Entry 1C3X (X-ray diffraction, 2.40 A resolution); this record covers chains B and C of the 3 polymer chains in the assembly.

== Chain B (and C) ==
Name: Pentosyltransferase
From: Cellulomonas sp
Notes: chain C of this document is another copy of the same molecule, construct and numbering; everything in this record applies to it too
UniProt: P81989 (PUNA_CELSP); residue numbers follow UniProt; this construct covers 9-71, 80-282
Sequence (266 residues; numbered 9 to 282; 8 numbers in that range are skipped by the numbering (no residue carries them; nothing is unmodelled there); the number before each row is that of its first residue):
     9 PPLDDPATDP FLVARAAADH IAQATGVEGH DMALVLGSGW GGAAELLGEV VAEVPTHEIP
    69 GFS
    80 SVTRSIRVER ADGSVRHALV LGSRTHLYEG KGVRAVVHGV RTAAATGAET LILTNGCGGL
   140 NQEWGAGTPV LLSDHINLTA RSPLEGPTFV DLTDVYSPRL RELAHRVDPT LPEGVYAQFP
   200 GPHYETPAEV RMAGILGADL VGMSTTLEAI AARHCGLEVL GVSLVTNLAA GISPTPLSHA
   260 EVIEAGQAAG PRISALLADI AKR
Metal / ion sites: Ca2+: G126, E128 (shared with 1 residue of chain A)
Small-molecule neighbours: 8-iodo-guanine (8IG): S46, G135, C136, G137, H202, Y203, E204, V220, G221, M222, T245

== Chain B / chain C interface ==
Contacting residue pairs (40; chain B residue first):
  Y107(B) - G165(C)
  Y107(B) - P166(C)
  Y107(B) - F168(C)
  T158(B) - A159(C)
  A159(B) - A159(C)  hydrophobic
  P199(B) - A159(C)
  G200(B) - S161(C)
  P201(B) - S161(C)
  P201(B) - L163(C)
  P201(B) - G165(C)
  P201(B) - T167(C)
  P201(B) - F168(C)
  H202(B) - N156(C)
  H202(B) - R160(C)
  H202(B) - S161(C)  hydrogen bond
  H202(B) - L163(C)
  H202(B) - L171(C)
  H202(B) - I229(C)
  Y203(B) - F168(C)
  Y203(B) - V169(C)
  Y203(B) - L171(C)
  T205(B) - D153(C)
  T205(B) - H154(C)  hydrogen bond (side chain-backbone)
  T205(B) - L171(C)
  T205(B) - V174(C)
  P206(B) - D153(C)
  P206(B) - L171(C)
  P206(B) - T172(C)
  A207(B) - D153(C)  hydrogen bond (backbone-side chain)
  A207(B) - H154(C)
  A207(B) - V194(C)  hydrophobic
  E208(B) - H154(C)
  E208(B) - I155(C)
  E208(B) - N156(C)  hydrogen bond (side chain-backbone)
  M211(B) - I155(C)  hydrophobic
  M211(B) - L157(C)  hydrophobic
  M211(B) - L215(C)  hydrophobic
  I214(B) - I214(C)
  L215(B) - L215(C)  hydrophobic
  A249(B) - T172(C)
Interface residues without a listed pair, chain B (19 interface residues in all): E204, R210, M222
Interface residues without a listed pair, chain C (24 interface residues in all): P162, E164, D170

== Summary ==
19 residues of chain B face 24 of chain C across their interface, with 4 hydrogen bonds. Among the polar pairs
are H202(B)-S161(C), T205(B)-H154(C) and A207(B)-D153(C). Chain B binds 8-iodo-guanine. G126(B) and E128(B)
form the Ca2+ site.
Both chains are Pentosyltransferase (Cellulomonas sp). Entry 1C3X (Purine nucleoside phosphorylase from
cellulomonas sp. in complex with 8-iodo-guanine) was determined by X-ray diffraction (same publication as
1QE5).
